Entry 3V4W (X-ray diffraction, 3.70 A resolution); this record covers chain A.

# Chain A
Name: Prelamin-A/C
From: Homo sapiens
Notes: fragment: Coil 2b
UniProt: P02545 (LMNA_HUMAN); residue numbers follow UniProt; this construct covers 313-386
Amino-acid sequence (74 residues; each row starts with the number of its first residue):
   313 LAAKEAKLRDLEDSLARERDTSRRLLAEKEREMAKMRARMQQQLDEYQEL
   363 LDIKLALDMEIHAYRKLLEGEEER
Sequence notes: engineered mutation K347 (Glu in P02545)
Curated features (UniProtKB/Swiss-Prot):
  - site: D325 (Stutter), E330 (Heptad change of phase)
  - modified residue (N6-acetyllysine): K316, K341
  - cross-link (Glycyl lysine isopeptide (Lys-Gly)): K366 (interchain with G-Cter in SUMO2), K378 (interchain with G-Cter in SUMO2)
  - natural variant: E317 (E317K: In CMD1A), A318 (A318T: In CMD1A), R336 (R336Q: In EDMD2), R343 (R343Q: In EDMD2), R349 (R349L: In CMD1A), Q355 (deletion: In EDMD2), E358 (E358K: In EDMD2 and MDCL), E361 (E361K: In EDMD2), M371 (M371K: In EDMD2), R377 (R377H: In EDMD2; R377L: In EDMD2), L380 (L380S: In MDCL), R386 (R386K: In EDMD2)
  - mutagenesis: I373 (I373E: Impaired lamin assembly), A375 (A375D: Impaired lamin assembly), R377 (R377H/P: Impaired lamin assembly), E381 (E381K: Impaired lamin assembly), E384 (E384K: Impaired lamin assembly), R386 (R386M: Loss of interaction with IFFO1; R386V/L/P: Impaired lamin assembly)
What the authors report for this chain:
  - disease-associated variants - E347K
  - mutagenesis - E347K: unchanged stability

# Overview
Curated annotation (UniProt) lists 6 mutagenesis sites. From the paper: E347K leaves stability unchanged.
Chain A is Prelamin-A/C (Homo sapiens); the structure, Structure of E347K mutant of Lamin, was determined by
X-ray diffraction, deposited together with 3V4Q and 3V5B.
